6XQN - chains A and C of the 9 polymer chains in the assembly; structure by electron microscopy, 3.30 A resolution.

Chain A (and C):
Protein: Calcium uniporter protein
From: Tribolium castaneum
Notes: chain C of this document is another copy of the same molecule, construct and numbering; everything in this record applies to it too
UniProtKB: D6WIX5 (D6WIX5_TRICA); residues 166-351 here correspond to UniProt positions 53-238 (UniProt number = residue number - 113)
Sequence (203 residues; row label = number of the first residue in the row):
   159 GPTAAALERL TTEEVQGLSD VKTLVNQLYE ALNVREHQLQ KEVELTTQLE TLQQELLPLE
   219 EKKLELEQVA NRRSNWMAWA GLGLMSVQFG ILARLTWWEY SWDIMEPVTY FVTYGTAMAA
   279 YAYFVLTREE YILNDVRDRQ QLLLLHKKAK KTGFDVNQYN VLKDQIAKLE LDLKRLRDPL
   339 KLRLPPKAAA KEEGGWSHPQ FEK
Unresolved in the structure: 159-177, 287-291, 337-361
Sequence notes: expression tag (159-165, 352-361)
Metal / ion sites: Ca2+: Glu264 (shared with 1 residue of chain B; Glu264(C) of chain C; 1 residue of chain D)
Reported in the primary citation:
  - Ca2+ coordination: Glu264

How chain A and chain C interact:
Contacting residue pairs (11):
  Val179(A) - Leu186(C)  hydrophobic
  Leu182(A) - Leu182(C)
  Leu182(A) - Leu186(C)  hydrophobic
  Val183(A) - Leu186(C)  hydrophobic
  Leu186(A) - Val179(C)  hydrophobic
  Leu186(A) - Leu182(C)  hydrophobic
  Leu186(A) - Val183(C)  hydrophobic
  Val294(A) - Val294(C)
  Val294(A) - Gln298(C)
  Gln298(A) - Val294(C)
  Leu301(A) - Asn292(C)
Other interface residues (no listed pair), chain A (11 interface residues in all): Ala189, Leu190, Glu264, Arg297
Other interface residues (no listed pair), chain C (8 interface residues in all): Glu264

In short:
11 residues of chain A face 8 of chain C across their interface. The paper reports Ca2+ coordination by
Glu264(A).
Chain A and chain C are both Calcium uniporter protein (Tribolium castaneum); the structure, Structure of a
mitochondrial calcium uniporter holocomplex (MICU1, MICU2, MCU, EMRE) in low Ca2+, was determined by electron
microscopy together with 6XQO from the same study.
